PDB entry 9MSE | electron microscopy, 2.70 A resolution | chains H and J of the 16 polymer chains in the assembly

[Chain H]
Molecule: DNA-directed RNA polymerase subunit alpha
Organism: Escherichia coli
Notes: EC 2.7.7.6
UniProt: P0A7Z4 (RPOA_ECOLI); residue numbers follow UniProt; this construct covers 1-329
Chain sequence (329 residues; numbered 1 to 329; the number before each row is that of its first residue):
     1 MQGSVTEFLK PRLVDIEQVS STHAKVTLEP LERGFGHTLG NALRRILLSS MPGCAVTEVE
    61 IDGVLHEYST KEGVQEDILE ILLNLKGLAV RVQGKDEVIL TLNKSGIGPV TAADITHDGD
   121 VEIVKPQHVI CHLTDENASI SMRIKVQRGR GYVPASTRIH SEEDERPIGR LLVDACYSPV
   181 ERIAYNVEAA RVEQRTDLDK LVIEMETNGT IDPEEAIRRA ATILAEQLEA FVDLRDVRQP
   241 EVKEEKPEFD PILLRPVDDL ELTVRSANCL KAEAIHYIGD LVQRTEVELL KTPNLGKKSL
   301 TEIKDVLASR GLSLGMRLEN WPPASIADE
Not modelled in the structure: 1-3, 160-166, 234-329
UniProt features mapped onto this chain:
  - region: Glu162 to Glu165 (Required for interaction with Crp at class II promoters)
  - modified residue: Arg265 (ADP-ribosylarginine), Lys297 (N6-acetyllysine), Lys298 (N6-acetyllysine)
  - mutagenesis: Arg45 (R45C: In rpoA112; temperature-sensitive, blocks RNA polymerase assembly), Glu162 to Glu165 (5-fold decrease in CRP-class II promoter-dependent transcription), Glu165 (E165K: 5-fold decrease in CRP-class II promoter-dependent transcription), Arg191 (R191C: In rpoA101; temperature-sensitive)

[Chain J]
Molecule: DNA-directed RNA polymerase subunit beta'
Organism: Escherichia coli
Notes: EC 2.7.7.6
UniProt: P0A8T7 (RPOC_ECOLI); residues 1-1407 here = UniProt positions 1-1407
Chain sequence (1415 residues; each row starts with the number of its first residue):
     1 MKDLLKFLKA QTKTEEFDAI KIALASPDMI RSWSFGEVKK PETINYRTFK PERDGLFCAR
    61 IFGPVKDYEC LCGKYKRLKH RGVICEKCGV EVTQTKVRRE RMGHIELASP TAHIWFLKSL
   121 PSRIGLLLDM PLRDIERVLY FESYVVIEGG MTNLERQQIL TEEQYLDALE EFGDEFDAKM
   181 GAEAIQALLK SMDLEQECEQ LREELNETNS ETKRKKLTKR IKLLEAFVQS GNKPEWMILT
   241 VLPVLPPDLR PLVPLDGGRF ATSDLNDLYR RVINRNNRLK RLLDLAAPDI IVRNEKRMLQ
   301 EAVDALLDNG RRGRAITGSN KRPLKSLADM IKGKQGRFRQ NLLGKRVDYS GRSVITVGPY
   361 LRLHQCGLPK KMALELFKPF IYGKLELRGL ATTIKAAKKM VEREEAVVWD ILDEVIREHP
   421 VLLNRAPTLH RLGIQAFEPV LIEGKAIQLH PLVCAAYNAD FDGDQMAVHV PLTLEAQLEA
   481 RALMMSTNNI LSPANGEPII VPSQDVVLGL YYMTRDCVNA KGEGMVLTGP KEAERLYRSG
   541 LASLHARVKV RITEYEKDAN GELVAKTSLK DTTVGRAILW MIVPKGLPYS IVNQALGKKA
   601 ISKMLNTCYR ILGLKPTVIF ADQIMYTGFA YAARSGASVG IDDMVIPEKK HEIISEAEAE
   661 VAEIQEQFQS GLVTAGERYN KVIDIWAAAN DRVSKAMMDN LQTETVINRD GQEEKQVSFN
   721 SIYMMADSGA RGSAAQIRQL AGMRGLMAKP DGSIIETPIT ANFREGLNVL QYFISTHGAR
   781 KGLADTALKT ANSGYLTRRL VDVAQDLVVT EDDCGTHEGI MMTPVIEGGD VKEPLRDRVL
   841 GRVTAEDVLK PGTADILVPR NTLLHEQWCD LLEENSVDAV KVRSVVSCDT DFGVCAHCYG
   901 RDLARGHIIN KGEAIGVIAA QSIGEPGTQL TMRTFHIGGA ASRAAAESSI QVKNKGSIKL
   961 SNVKSVVNSS GKLVITSRNT ELKLIDEFGR TKESYKVPYG AVLAKGDGEQ VAGGETVANW
  1021 DPHTMPVITE VSGFVRFTDM IDGQTITRQT DELTGLSSLV VLDSAERTAG GKDLRPALKI
  1081 VDAQGNDVLI PGTDMPAQYF LPGKAIVQLE DGVQISSGDT LARIPQESGG TKDITGGLPR
  1141 VADLFEARRP KEPAILAEIS GIVSFGKETK GKRRLVITPV DGSDPYEEMI PKWRQLNVFE
  1201 GERVERGDVI SDGPEAPHDI LRLRGVHAVT RYIVNEVQDV YRLQGVKIND KHIEVIVRQM
  1261 LRKATIVNAG SSDFLEGEQV EYSRVKIANR ELEANGKVGA TYSRDLLGIT KASLATESFI
  1321 SAASFQETTR VLTEAAVAGK RDELRGLKEN VIVGRLIPAG TGYAYHQDRM RRRAAGEAPA
  1381 APQVTAEDAS ASLAELLNAG LGGSDNELEL EVLFQ
Not modelled in the structure: 1, 935-947, 1127-1134, 1375-1415
Sequence notes: expression tag (1408-1415)
UniProt features mapped onto this chain:
  - binding site (Zn(2+)): Cys70, Cys72, Cys85, Cys88, Cys814, Cys888, Cys895, Cys898
  - binding site (Mg(2+)): Asp460, Asp462, Asp464
  - modified residue: Lys983 (N6-acetyllysine)
  - mutagenesis: Gln504 (Q504P: Resistant to antibiotics salinamide A and B), Asn690 (N690D: Resistant to antibiotics salinamide A and B), Met697 (M697V: Resistant to antibiotics salinamide A and B), Ala735 (A735T: Resistant to antibiotics salinamide A and B), Arg738 (R738C/H/P/S: Resistant to antibiotics salinamide A and B), Ala748 (A748E: Resistant to antibiotics salinamide A and B), Pro758 (P758S/T: Resistant to antibiotics salinamide A and B), Phe763 (F763C: Resistant to antibiotics salinamide A and B), Ser775 (S775A: Resistant to antibiotics salinamide A and B), Ala779 (A779T/V: Resistant to antibiotics salinamide A and B), Arg780 (R780C: Resistant to antibiotics salinamide A and B), Gly782 (G782A/C: Resistant to antibiotics salinamide A and B), 1 further mutagenesis entry in UniProt
Ion coordination: Zn2+ site 1: Cys70, Cys72, Cys85, Cys88; Mg2+: Asp460, Asp462, Asp464; Zn2+ site 2: Cys814, Cys888, Cys895, Cys898

[Interface between chain H and chain J]
Residue-residue contacts - 23 pairs, chain H then chain J:
  Arg44(H) - Arg538(J)
  Leu48(H) - Arg535(J)
  Leu48(H) - Arg538(J)
  Leu79(H) - Leu569(J)  hydrophobic
  Glu80(H) - Arg551(J)  salt bridge
  Glu80(H) - Leu569(J)
  Leu83(H) - Val526(J)  hydrophobic
  Leu83(H) - Thr528(J)
  Asn84(H) - Arg551(J)
  Lys86(H) - Val526(J)  hydrogen bond (side chain-backbone)
  Lys86(H) - Thr528(J)
  Lys86(H) - Glu532(J)  salt bridge
  Tyr152(H) - Glu532(J)  hydrogen bond
  Tyr152(H) - Leu536(J)  hydrophobic
  Tyr152(H) - Leu541(J)  hydrophobic
  Val180(H) - Arg535(J)
  Glu181(H) - Lys531(J)  salt bridge
  Glu181(H) - Arg535(J)  hydrogen bond (backbone-side chain)
  Arg182(H) - Lys531(J)
  Arg182(H) - Glu534(J)  salt bridge
  Arg191(H) - Asp413(J)  salt bridge
  Thr196(H) - Glu443(J)
  Glu206(H) - Lys531(J)  salt bridge
Other interface residues (no listed pair), chain H (17 interface residues in all): Tyr68, Pro154, Asp174
Other interface residues (no listed pair), chain J (17 interface residues in all): Met525, Leu527, Ser539, Lys549

[Summary]
The chain H/chain J interface involves 17 residues from each chain, with 3 hydrogen bonds and 6 salt bridges.
Polar contacts include Glu80(H)-Arg551(J), Lys86(H)-Glu532(J) and Glu181(H)-Lys531(J).
Chain H is DNA-directed RNA polymerase subunit alpha and chain J is DNA-directed RNA polymerase subunit beta',
both from Escherichia coli; the structure, de novo SigN RNA polymerase transcription initiation intermediate
with pre-catalytic bEBP state (RPi1 open ring), was determined by electron microscopy, deposited together with
9MSF, 9MSG, 9MSH and 9MSJ.
